PDB entry 8V6H | electron microscopy, 11.11 A resolution (very low resolution: no residue pairs are listed; an interface is given only as per-side residue counts) | chains A and F of the 6 polymer chains in the assembly

# Chain A
Molecule: DNA polymerase alpha catalytic subunit
Source organism: Xenopus laevis
Notes: EC 2.7.7.7
UniProt: Q9DE46 (DPOLA_XENLA); numbering as in UniProt (aligned over 335-1458)
Amino-acid sequence (1127 residues; row label = number of the first residue in the row):
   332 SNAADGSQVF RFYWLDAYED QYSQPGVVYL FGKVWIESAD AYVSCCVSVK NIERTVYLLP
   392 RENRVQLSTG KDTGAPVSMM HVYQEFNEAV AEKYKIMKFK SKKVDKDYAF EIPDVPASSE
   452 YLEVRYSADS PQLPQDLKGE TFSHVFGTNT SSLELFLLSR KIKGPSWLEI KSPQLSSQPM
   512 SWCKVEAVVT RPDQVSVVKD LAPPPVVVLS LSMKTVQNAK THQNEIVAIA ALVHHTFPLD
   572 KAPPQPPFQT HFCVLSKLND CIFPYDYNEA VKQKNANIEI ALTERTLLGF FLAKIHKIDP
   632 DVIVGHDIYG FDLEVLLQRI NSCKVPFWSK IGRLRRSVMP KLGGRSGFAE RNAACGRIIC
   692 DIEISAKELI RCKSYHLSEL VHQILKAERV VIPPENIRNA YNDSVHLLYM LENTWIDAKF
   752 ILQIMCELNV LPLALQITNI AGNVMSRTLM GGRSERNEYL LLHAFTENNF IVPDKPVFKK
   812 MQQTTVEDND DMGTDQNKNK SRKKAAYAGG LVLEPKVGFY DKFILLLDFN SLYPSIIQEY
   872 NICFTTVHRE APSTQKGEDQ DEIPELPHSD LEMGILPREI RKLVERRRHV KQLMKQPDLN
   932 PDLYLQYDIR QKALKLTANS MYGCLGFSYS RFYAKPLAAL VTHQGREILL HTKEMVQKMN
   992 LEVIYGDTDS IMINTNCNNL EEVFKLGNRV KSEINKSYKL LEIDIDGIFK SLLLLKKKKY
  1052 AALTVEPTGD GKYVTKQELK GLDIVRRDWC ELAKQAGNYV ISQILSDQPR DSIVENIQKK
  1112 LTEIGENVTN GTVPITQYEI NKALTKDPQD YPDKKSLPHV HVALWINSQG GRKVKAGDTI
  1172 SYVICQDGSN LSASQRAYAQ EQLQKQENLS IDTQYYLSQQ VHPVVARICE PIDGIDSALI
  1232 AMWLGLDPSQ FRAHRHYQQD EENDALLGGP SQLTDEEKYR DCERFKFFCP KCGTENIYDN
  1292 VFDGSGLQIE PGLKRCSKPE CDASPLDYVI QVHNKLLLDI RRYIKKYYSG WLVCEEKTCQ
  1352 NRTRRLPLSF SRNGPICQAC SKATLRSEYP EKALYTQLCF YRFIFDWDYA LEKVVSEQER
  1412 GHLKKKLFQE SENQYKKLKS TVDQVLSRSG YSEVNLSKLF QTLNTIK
Not modelled in the structure: 332-338, 809-835, 883-891, 1243-1270, 1453-1458
Sequence notes: expression tag (332-334)
Bound ions: Mg2+: Asp859, Phe860, Asp1000 (together with 2'-deoxyguanosine-5'-triphosphate); Zn2+ site 1: Cys1280, Cys1283, Cys1307, Cys1312; Zn2+ site 2: Cys1345, Cys1350, Cys1368, Cys1371
Residues lining bound ligands: 2'-deoxyguanosine-5'-triphosphate (DGT): Asp859, Phe860, Asn861, Ser862, Leu863, Tyr864, Pro865, Arg918, Lys922, Lys946, Leu947, Asn950, Tyr953, Gly954, Asp1000
UniProt features mapped onto this chain:
  - zinc finger: Cys1280 to Pro1310 (CysA-type)
  - motif: Cys1345 to Cys1371 (CysB motif)
  - binding site (Zn(2+)): Cys1280, Cys1283, Cys1307, Cys1312, Cys1345, Cys1350, Cys1368, Cys1371

# Chain F
Molecule: RNA primer
Sequence (9 nucleotides; row label = number of the first residue in the row):
     1 XGAUACUGC
Modified residues: GTP (guanosine-5'-triphosphate) at position 1; DOC (2',3'-dideoxycytidine-5'-monophosphate) at position 9
Bound ions: Mg2+ near GTP_1 (its only coordinating residue here)

# How chain A and chain F interact
At this resolution (11 A) residue pairs are not listed: 19 residues of chain A and 7 of chain F lie at the interface.

# Overview
The interface between chain A and chain F involves 19 residues on one side and 7 on the other. Bound to chain
A: 2'-deoxyguanosine-5'-triphosphate. Asp859(A), Phe860(A) and Asp1000(A) form the Mg2+ site. From UniProt: 8
Zn2+-binding residues on chain A.
Chain A is DNA polymerase alpha catalytic subunit (Xenopus laevis) and chain F is RNA primer; the structure,
DNA initiation complex (configuration 2) of Xenopus laevis DNA polymerase alpha-primase, was determined by
electron microscopy together with 8G99, 8G9F, 8G9L, 8G9N, 8G9O, 8UCU and 8 further entries from the same
study.
